2KH9 - chains A and B; structure by solution NMR.

== Chain A ==
Name: U4/U6 snRNA-associated-splicing factor PRP24
From: Saccharomyces cerevisiae
Reference sequence: P49960 (PRP24_YEAST); residue numbers follow UniProt; this construct covers 115-197
Sequence (92 residues; row label = number of the first residue in the row):
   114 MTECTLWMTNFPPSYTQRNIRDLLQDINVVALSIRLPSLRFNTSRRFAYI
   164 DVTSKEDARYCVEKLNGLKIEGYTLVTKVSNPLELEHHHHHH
Disordered / not traced: 200-205
Sequence notes: expression tag (114, 198-205)

== Chain B ==
Molecule: 6-nt RNA strand
Sequence (6 nucleotides; each row starts with the number of its first residue):
    49 AGAGAU

== Chain A / chain B interface ==
Residue-residue contacts - 19 pairs, chain A then chain B:
  Thr118(A) - A51(B)  base contact
  Trp120(A) - G50(B)  base contact
  Trp120(A) - A51(B)  base contact
  Thr122(A) - A49(B)  phosphate contact
  Thr122(A) - G50(B)  phosphate contact
  Arg148(A) - G52(B)  base contact
  Arg148(A) - A53(B)  base contact
  Leu149(A) - A53(B)  base contact
  Leu149(A) - U54(B)  base contact
  Pro150(A) - G52(B)  sugar contact
  Pro150(A) - A53(B)  sugar contact
  Arg153(A) - A53(B)  sugar contact
  Arg153(A) - U54(B)  phosphate contact
  Arg158(A) - G50(B)  phosphate contact
  Phe160(A) - G50(B)  phosphate contact
  Tyr162(A) - A51(B)  sugar contact
  Tyr162(A) - G52(B)  base contact
  Lys191(A) - G50(B)  base contact
  Asn194(A) - G50(B)  base contact
Other interface residues (no listed pair), chain A (14 interface residues in all): Asp164, Val189

== Summary ==
14 residues of chain A and 6 residues of chain B are in contact.
Chain A is U4/U6 snRNA-associated-splicing factor PRP24 (Saccharomyces cerevisiae) and chain B is a 6-nt RNA
strand; the structure, Solution structure of yeast Prp24-RRM2 bound to a fragment of U6 RNA, was determined by
solution NMR.
